PDB entry 6MPI | X-ray diffraction, 3.33 A resolution | chains A and Q of the 23 polymer chains in the assembly

Chain A:
Molecule: 16S rRNA
Organism: Thermus thermophilus HB8
Sequence (1507 nucleotides; each row starts with the number of its first residue; note: 46 numbers in that range are skipped by the numbering (no residue carries them; nothing is unmodelled there); a row labelled like 190A-190L holds insertion residues (190A, then the next letters in order)):
     5 UGGAGAGUUU GAUCCUGGCU CAGGGUGAAC GCUGGCGGCG UGCCUAAGAC AUGCAAGUCG
    65 UGCGGG
    73 CCGCGGGGUU UU
    88 ACUCCG
    95 UGGUC
   101 AGCGGCGGAC GGGUGAGUAA CGCGUGGGU
  129A G
   130 ACCUACCCGG AAGAGGGGGA CAACCCGGGG AAACUCGGGC UAAUCCCCCA UGUGGACCCG
   190 C
190A-190L CCCUUGGGGUGU
   191 GUCCAAAGGG CUUU
   216 GCCCGCUUCC GGAUGGGCCC GCGUCCCAUC AGCUAGUUGG UGGGGUAAUG GCCCACCAAG
   276 GCGACGACGG GUAGCCGGUC UGAGAGGAUG GCCGGCCACA GGGGCACUGA GACACGGGCC
   336 CCACUCCUAC GGGAGGCAGC AGUUAGGAAU CUUCCGCAAU GGGCGCAAGC CUGACGGAGC
   396 GACGCCGCUU GGAGGAAGAA GCCCUUCGGG GUGUAAACUC CUGAA
   442 CCCGGGACGA AACCCCCGAC GA
   474 GGGGACUGAC GGUACCGGG
   494 GUAAUAGCGC CGGCCAACUC CGUGCCAGCA GCCGCGGUAA UACGGAGGGC GCGAGCGUUA
   554 CCCGGAUUCA CUGGGCGUAA AGGGCGUGUA GGCGGCCUGG GGCGUCCCAU GUGAAAGACC
   614 ACGGCUCAAC CGUGGGGGAG CGUGGGAUAC GCUCAGGCUA GACGGUGGGA GAGGGUGGUG
   674 GAAUUCCCGG AGUAGCGGUG AAAUGCGCAG AUACCGGGAG GAACGCCGAU GGCGAAGGCA
   734 GCCACCUGGU CCACCCGUGA CGCUGAGGCG CGAAAGCGUG GGGAGCAAAC CGGAUUAGAU
   794 ACCCGGGUAG UCCACGCCCU AAACGAUGCG CGCUAGGUCU CUGGGUCU
   848 CCUGGGGGCC GAAGCUAACG CGUUAAGCGC GCCGCCUGGG GAGUACGGCC GCAAGGCUGA
   908 AACUCAAAGG AAUUGACGGG GGCCCGCACA AGCGGUGGAG CAUGUGGUUU AAUUCGAAGC
   968 AACGCGAAGA ACCUUACCAG GCCUUGACAU GCUAGGAACC CGGGUGAAAG CCUGGGGUGC
  1028 CCCGGGGAGC CCUAGCACAG GUGCUGCAUG GCCGUCGUCA GCUCGUGCCG UGAGGUGUUG
  1088 GGUUAAGUCC CGCAACGAGC GCAACCCCCG CCGUUAGUUG CCAGCGGUUC GGCCGGGCAC
  1148 UCUAACGGGA CUGCCCGCGA AA
  1171 GCGGGAGGAA GGAGGGGACG ACGUCUGGUC AGCAUGGCCC UUACGGCCUG GGCGACACAC
  1231 GUGCUACAAU GCCCACUACA AAGCGAUGCC ACCCGGCAAC GGGGAGCUAA UCGCAAAAAG
  1291 GUGGGCCCAG UUCGGAUUGG GGUCUGCAAC CCGACCCCAU GAAGCCGGAA UCGCUAGUAA
  1351 UCGCGGAUCA GCAUGCCGCG GUGAAUACGU UCCCGGGCCU UGUACACACC GCCCGUCACG
  1411 CCAUGGGAGC GGGCUCUACC CGAAGUCGCC GGG
  1446 AGCCUACGGG
  1459 CAGGCGCCGA GGGUAGGGCC CGUGACUGGG GCGAAGUCGU AACAAGGUAG CUGUACCGGA
  1519 AGGUGCGGCU GGAUCA
  1539 CUUUCU
Construct notes: insertion (1540-1544)
Bound ions: Mg2+ site 1 near G21 (its only coordinating residue here); Mg2+ site 2 near C48 (its only coordinating residue here); Mg2+ site 3 near A53 (its only coordinating residue here); Mg2+ site 4: G61, U62, G105; Mg2+ site 5: G69, G70, U98; Mg2+ site 6: A116, G117, G289; Mg2+ site 7: C121, G124, U125, G236; Mg2+ site 8: C174, C175; Mg2+ site 9 near A195 (its only coordinating residue here); Mg2+ site 10: G299, G558, U560; Mg2+ site 11 near A315 (its only coordinating residue here); Mg2+ site 12 near G326 (its only coordinating residue here); 47 more Mg2+ sites not listed
Small-molecule neighbours: paromomycin (PAR): G1405, U1406, C1407, A1408, C1409, C1490, G1491, A1492, A1493, G1494, U1495, C1496

Chain Q:
Molecule: 30S ribosomal protein S17
Organism: Thermus thermophilus HB8
UniProtKB: P0DOY7 (RS17_THET8); residue numbers follow UniProt; this construct covers 1-105
Sequence (105 residues; row label = number of the first residue in the row):
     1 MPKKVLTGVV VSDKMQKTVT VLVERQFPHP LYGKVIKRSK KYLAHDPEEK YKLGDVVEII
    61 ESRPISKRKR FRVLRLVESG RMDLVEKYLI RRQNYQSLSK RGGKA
Disordered / not traced: 1
Construct notes: conflict Gln-96 (Glu in P0DOY7)

How chain A and chain Q interact:
Pairs across the interface - 97 pairs, chain A then chain Q:
  G127(A) / Pro-2(Q)  hydrogen bond to the sugar
  G127(A) / Glu-61(Q)  hydrogen bond to the base
  G128(A) / Pro-2(Q)  phosphate contact
  G128(A) / Lys-3(Q)  hydrogen bond to the sugar
  G128(A) / Glu-61(Q)  sugar contact
  U129(A) / Lys-3(Q)  sugar contact
  A130(A) / Arg-63(Q)  salt bridge to the phosphate
  A130(A) / Pro-64(Q)  base contact
  U190E(A) / Ser-62(Q)  base contact
  U190E(A) / Arg-63(Q)  hydrogen bond to the base
  U190E(A) / Arg-72(Q)  base contact
  G190F(A) / Arg-63(Q)  hydrogen bond to the base
  C234(A) / Pro-64(Q)  sugar contact
  C234(A) / Arg-70(Q)  hydrogen bond to the phosphate
  C235(A) / Glu-61(Q)  hydrogen bond to the sugar
  C235(A) / Arg-70(Q)  salt bridge to the phosphate
  C235(A) / Phe-71(Q)  sugar contact
  G236(A) / Lys-4(Q)  sugar contact
  G236(A) / Lys-40(Q)  salt bridge to the phosphate
  G236(A) / Tyr-42(Q)  hydrogen bond to the phosphate
  C237(A) / Arg-25(Q)  phosphate contact
  C237(A) / Lys-40(Q)  salt bridge to the phosphate
  C237(A) / Tyr-42(Q)  phosphate contact
  G238(A) / Arg-25(Q)  salt bridge to the phosphate
  A246(A) / Leu-98(Q)  hydrogen bond to the sugar
  A246(A) / Ser-99(Q)  sugar contact
  G247(A) / Ser-99(Q)  phosphate contact
  G247(A) / Lys-100(Q)  salt bridge to the phosphate
  U253(A) / Met-15(Q)  sugar contact
  U253(A) / Lys-67(Q)  salt bridge to the phosphate
  G254(A) / Met-15(Q)  sugar contact
  G254(A) / Gln-16(Q)  hydrogen bond to the sugar
  G254(A) / Thr-18(Q)  hydrogen bond to the sugar
  G254(A) / Ser-66(Q)  hydrogen bond to the phosphate
  G254(A) / Lys-67(Q)  phosphate contact
  G254(A) / Lys-69(Q)  hydrogen bond to the phosphate
  G255(A) / Gln-16(Q)  hydrogen bond to the sugar
  G255(A) / Lys-17(Q)  hydrogen bond to the phosphate
  G255(A) / Ile-65(Q)  phosphate contact
  G255(A) / Ser-66(Q)  phosphate contact
  G255(A) / Lys-69(Q)  salt bridge to the phosphate
  U256(A) / Lys-17(Q)  salt bridge to the phosphate
  U264(A) / Arg-63(Q)  sugar contact
  U264(A) / Pro-64(Q)  hydrogen bond to the sugar
  G265(A) / Pro-64(Q)  sugar contact
  G265(A) / Ile-65(Q)  phosphate contact
  G265(A) / Ser-66(Q)  sugar contact
  G265(A) / Lys-67(Q)  hydrogen bond to the sugar
  G266(A) / Lys-67(Q)  sugar contact
  C267(A) / Lys-67(Q)  phosphate contact
  A273(A) / Gln-16(Q)  hydrogen bond to the sugar
  G275(A) / Lys-14(Q)  phosphate contact
  G275(A) / Met-15(Q)  sugar contact
  G276(A) / Ser-12(Q)  hydrogen bond to the phosphate
  G276(A) / Lys-14(Q)  salt bridge to the phosphate
  G276(A) / Met-15(Q)  sugar contact
  G276(A) / Thr-20(Q)  phosphate contact
  G276(A) / Arg-68(Q)  hydrogen bond to the phosphate
  C277(A) / Lys-41(Q)  salt bridge to the phosphate
  C277(A) / Arg-68(Q)  salt bridge to the phosphate
  G278(A) / Lys-41(Q)  salt bridge to the phosphate
  G278(A) / Tyr-95(Q)  base contact
  A279(A) / Arg-91(Q)  salt bridge to the phosphate
  A279(A) / Tyr-95(Q)  hydrogen bond to the phosphate
  A279(A) / Leu-98(Q)  base contact
  C280(A) / Arg-38(Q)  base contact
  C280(A) / Ser-39(Q)  hydrogen bond to the base
  C280(A) / Arg-91(Q)  base contact
  C564(A) / Leu-31(Q)  sugar contact
  C564(A) / Tyr-32(Q)  sugar contact
  U582(A) / Asn-94(Q)  hydrogen bond to the sugar
  U582(A) / Ala-105(Q)  hydrogen bond to the sugar
  A583(A) / Ile-90(Q)  sugar contact
  A583(A) / Asn-94(Q)  hydrogen bond to the sugar
  G584(A) / Lys-87(Q)  phosphate contact
  G585(A) / Lys-34(Q)  hydrogen bond to the phosphate
  G585(A) / Lys-37(Q)  salt bridge to the phosphate
  C586(A) / Lys-34(Q)  salt bridge to the phosphate
  C596(A) / Gln-26(Q)  hydrogen bond to the base
  G597(A) / Gln-26(Q)  hydrogen bond to the sugar
  G597(A) / Val-35(Q)  sugar contact
  U598(A) / Pro-28(Q)  phosphate contact
  G635(A) / Pro-2(Q)  phosphate contact
  U636(A) / Pro-2(Q)  sugar contact
  G644(A) / Gln-26(Q)  base contact
  C647(A) / Arg-81(Q)  salt bridge to the phosphate
  A759(A) / Asn-94(Q)  base contact
  G760(A) / Asn-94(Q)  base contact
  G760(A) / Ser-97(Q)  hydrogen bond to the base
  G760(A) / Leu-98(Q)  sugar contact
  G760(A) / Lys-104(Q)  base contact
  G760(A) / Ala-105(Q)  base contact
  G761(A) / Gly-102(Q)  phosphate contact
  G761(A) / Gly-103(Q)  sugar contact
  C762(A) / Gly-102(Q)  phosphate contact
  C879(A) / Lys-34(Q)  salt bridge to the phosphate
  C897(A) / Arg-101(Q)  salt bridge to the phosphate
Other interface residues (no listed pair), chain A (52 interface residues in all): U252, C272, A300, G301, C896
Other interface residues (no listed pair), chain Q (53 interface residues in all): Leu-43, His-45, Arg-92

Overview:
52 residues of chain A and 53 residues of chain Q are in contact, with 29 hydrogen bonds and 19 salt bridges.
Polar contacts include G127(A)/Glu-61(Q), U190E(A)/Arg-63(Q) and G190F(A)/Arg-63(Q). Chain A binds
paromomycin. G61(A), U62(A) and G105(A) coordinate Mg2+ site 4.
Chain A is 16S rRNA and chain Q is 30S ribosomal protein S17, both from Thermus thermophilus HB8; the
structure, Structure of the Thermus thermophilus 30S ribosomal subunit complexed with a 2-thiocytidine (s2C32)
and inosine (I34) ..., was determined by X-ray diffraction, deposited together with 6DTI, 6MKN and 6MPF.
